Entry 3OSN (X-ray diffraction, 1.90 A resolution); this record covers chains B and A of the 3 polymer chains in the assembly.

# Chain B
Molecule: 18-nt DNA strand
Sequence (18 nucleotides; row label = number of the first residue in the row; numbers below 1 keep their minus sign (DT-4 is residue -4)):
    -4 TCTXGGGTCC TAGGACCC
Not modelled in the structure: -4 to 6
Modified residues: 6OG (6-O-methyl guanosine-5'-monophosphate) at position -1; DOC (2',3'-dideoxycytidine-5'-monophosphate) at position 13
Bound ions: Na+: DC12 (shared with Lys237(A), Ile239(A), Ile242(A) of chain A)

# Chain A
Name: DNA polymerase iota
Source organism: Homo sapiens
Notes: EC 2.7.7.7; fragment: Catalytic fragment, residues 1-420
UniProt: Q9UNA4 (POLI_HUMAN); residues 1-420 here = UniProt positions 1-420
Sequence (420 residues; numbered 1 to 420; the number before each row is that of its first residue):
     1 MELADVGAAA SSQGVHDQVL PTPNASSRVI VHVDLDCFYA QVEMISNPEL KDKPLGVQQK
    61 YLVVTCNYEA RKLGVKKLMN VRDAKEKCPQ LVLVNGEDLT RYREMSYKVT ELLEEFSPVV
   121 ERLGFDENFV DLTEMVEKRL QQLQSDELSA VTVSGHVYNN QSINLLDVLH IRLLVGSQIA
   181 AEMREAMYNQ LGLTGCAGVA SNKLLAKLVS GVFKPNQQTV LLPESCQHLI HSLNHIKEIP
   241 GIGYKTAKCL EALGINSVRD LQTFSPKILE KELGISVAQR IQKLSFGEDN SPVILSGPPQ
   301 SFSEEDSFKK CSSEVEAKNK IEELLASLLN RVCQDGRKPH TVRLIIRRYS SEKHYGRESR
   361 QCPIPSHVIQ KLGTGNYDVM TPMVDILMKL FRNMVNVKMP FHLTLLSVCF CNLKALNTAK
Not modelled in the structure: 1-24, 372-376, 415-420
Bound ions: Mg2+ site 1: Asp34, Leu35 (together with dTTP); Mg2+ site 2: Asp34, Glu127 (together with dTTP); Na+: Lys237, Ile239, Ile242 (shared with DC12(B) of chain B)
Small-molecule neighbours: dTTP (TTP): Asp34, Leu35, Asp36, Cys37, Phe38, Tyr39, Gln59, Val64, Thr65, Tyr68, Arg71, Lys77, Leu78, Asp126, Glu127, Lys214
UniProt features mapped onto this chain:
  - natural variant: Gly96 (R96G: Large decrease in catalytic activity efficiency which is partially rescued by the presence of Mn(2+) instead Mg(2+); this construct carries the variant)
  - mutagenesis: Met1 to Ala25 (Small decrease in catalytic activity efficiency which is partially rescued by the presence of Mn(2+) instead Mg(2+))

# How chain B and chain A interact
Contacting residue pairs - 21 pairs, chain B then chain A:
  DA7(B) with Ser359(A), phosphate contact; Arg360(A), phosphate contact; Gln361(A), hydrogen bond to the phosphate
  DG8(B) with Glu358(A), phosphate contact; Ser359(A), hydrogen bond to the phosphate; Arg360(A), salt bridge to the phosphate
  DA10(B) with Lys245(A), phosphate contact; Thr246(A), phosphate contact
  DC11(B) with Gly241(A), sugar contact; Gly243(A), hydrogen bond to the phosphate; Tyr244(A), phosphate contact; Lys245(A), hydrogen bond to the phosphate; Thr246(A), hydrogen bond to the phosphate
  DC12(B) with Leu123(A), sugar contact; Ile239(A), phosphate contact; Pro240(A), phosphate contact; Gly241(A), hydrogen bond to the phosphate; Ile242(A), phosphate contact; Gly243(A), phosphate contact
  DOC_13(B) with Glu127(A), sugar contact; Lys207(A), salt bridge to the phosphate
Also at the interface, not in a pair above, chain B (7 interface residues in all): DG9
Also at the interface, not in a pair above, chain A (20 interface residues in all): Gly124, Asp126, Arg343, Gly356, Arg357

# Summary
Chain B and chain A form an interface of 7 and 20 residues respectively, with 6 hydrogen bonds and 2 salt
bridges. Polar pairs include DA7(B)-Gln361(A), DG8(B)-Ser359(A) and DC11(B)-Gly243(A). Bound to chain A: dTTP.
UniProt lists 6 mutagenesis sites on chain A.
Chain B is an 18-nt DNA strand and chain A is DNA polymerase iota (Homo sapiens); the structure, Structural
Basis for Proficient Incorporation of dTTP Opposite O6-Methylguanine by Human DNA Polymerase Iota, was
determined by X-ray diffraction, deposited together with 3NGD.
